3QIX - chain A; structure by X-ray diffraction, 2.41 A resolution.

[Chain A]
Name: Botulinum neurotoxin type A
Source organism: Clostridium botulinum
Notes: EC 3.4.24.69; fragment: light chain
UniProt: A5HZZ9 (BXA1_CLOBH); residues 3-424 here = UniProt positions 3-424
Chain sequence (430 residues; numbered 1 to 430; the number before each row is that of its first residue):
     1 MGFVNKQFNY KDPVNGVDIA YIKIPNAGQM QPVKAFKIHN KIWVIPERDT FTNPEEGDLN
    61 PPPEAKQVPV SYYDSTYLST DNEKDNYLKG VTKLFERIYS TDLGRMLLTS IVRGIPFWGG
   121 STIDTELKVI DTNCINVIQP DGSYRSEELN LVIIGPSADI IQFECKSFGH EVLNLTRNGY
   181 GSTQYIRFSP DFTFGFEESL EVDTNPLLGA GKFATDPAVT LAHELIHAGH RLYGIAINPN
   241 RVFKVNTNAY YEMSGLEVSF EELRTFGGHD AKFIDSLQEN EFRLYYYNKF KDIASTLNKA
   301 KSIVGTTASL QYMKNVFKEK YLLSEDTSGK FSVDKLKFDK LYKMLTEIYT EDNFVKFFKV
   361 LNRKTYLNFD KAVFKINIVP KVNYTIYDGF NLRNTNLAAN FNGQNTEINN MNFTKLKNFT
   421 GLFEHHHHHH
Unresolved in the structure: 1, 27, 57, 200-210, 247-256, 421-430
Differences from the reference sequence: expression tag (1-2, 425-430)
Ion coordination: Zn2+: H223, H227, E262

[Overview]
H223, H227 and E262 form the Zn2+ site.
Chain A is Botulinum neurotoxin type A (Clostridium botulinum); the structure, Crystal Structure of BoNT/A LC
with Zinc bound, was determined by X-ray diffraction, deposited together with 3QIY, 3QIZ and 3QJ0.
